Entry 2BS1 (X-ray diffraction, 2.80 A resolution); this record covers chains A and C of the 5 polymer chains in the assembly.

# Chain A (and C)
Name: MS2 coat protein
From: Bacteriophage MS2
Notes: chain C of this document is another copy of the same molecule, construct and numbering; everything in this record applies to it too
Reference sequence: P03612 (COAT_BPMS2); numbering as in UniProt (aligned over 1-129)
Chain sequence (129 residues; each row starts with the number of its first residue):
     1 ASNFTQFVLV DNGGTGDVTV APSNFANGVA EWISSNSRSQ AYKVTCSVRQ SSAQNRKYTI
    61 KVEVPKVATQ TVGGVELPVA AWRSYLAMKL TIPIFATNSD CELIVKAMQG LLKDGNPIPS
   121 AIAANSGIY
Construct notes: engineered mutation Ala87 (Asn in P03612), Lys89 (Glu in P03612)

# Chain A / chain C interface
Residue-residue contacts - 17 pairs, chain A then chain C:
  Ser2(A) with Ala1(C), hydrogen bond (side chain-backbone)
  Phe4(A) with Ala1(C), hydrogen bond (backbone-backbone)
  Ala26(A) with Phe25(C), hydrophobic; Gly28(C)
  Asn27(A) with Asn27(C); Gly28(C)
  Ser35(A) with Asn98(C), hydrogen bond
  Asn36(A) with Asn98(C)
  Ser37(A) with Ile94(C); Phe95(C); Ala96(C)
  Arg38(A) with Arg56(C); Ile94(C), hydrogen bond (backbone-backbone)
  Ser39(A) with Ile94(C), hydrogen bond (backbone-backbone); Phe95(C)
  Leu77(A) with Phe95(C), hydrophobic
  Pro78(A) with Phe95(C)
Interface residues without a listed pair, chain A (14 interface residues in all): Thr5, Pro22, Phe25
Interface residues without a listed pair, chain C (10 interface residues in all): Thr97

# Overview
14 residues of chain A face 10 of chain C across their interface, with 5 hydrogen bonds. Polar contacts
include Ser2(A)-Ala1(C), Ser35(A)-Asn98(C) and Phe4(A)-Ala1(C).
Chain A and chain C are both MS2 coat protein (Bacteriophage MS2); the structure, MS2 (N87AE89K mutant) -
Qbeta RNA hairpin complex, was determined by X-ray diffraction, deposited together with 1ZSE, 2B2D, 2B2E,
2B2G, 2BNY and 2BQ5.
